7MRS - chains A and B; structure by X-ray diffraction, 2.93 A resolution.

# Chain A
Molecule: Contactin-4
Organism: Danio rerio
Reference sequence: Q08C52 (Q08C52_DANRE); residues 600-903 here = UniProt positions 600-903
Chain sequence (309 residues; numbered 595 to 903; the number before each row is that of its first residue):
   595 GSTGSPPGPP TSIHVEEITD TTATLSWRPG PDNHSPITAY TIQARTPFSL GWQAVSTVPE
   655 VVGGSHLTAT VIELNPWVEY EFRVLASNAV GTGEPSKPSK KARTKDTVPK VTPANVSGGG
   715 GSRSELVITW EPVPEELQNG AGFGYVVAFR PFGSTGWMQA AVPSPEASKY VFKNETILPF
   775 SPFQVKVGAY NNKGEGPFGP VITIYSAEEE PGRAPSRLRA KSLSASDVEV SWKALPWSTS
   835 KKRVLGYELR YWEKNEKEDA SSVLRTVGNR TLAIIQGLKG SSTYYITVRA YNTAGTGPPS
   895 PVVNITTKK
Unresolved in the structure: 595-597, 830-835, 902-903
Construct notes: expression tag (595-599)

# Chain B
Molecule: Amyloid-beta A4 protein
Organism: Danio rerio
Notes: fragment: E1 domain
Reference sequence: B0CM02 (B0CM02_DANRE); numbering as in UniProt (aligned over 20-200)
Chain sequence (188 residues; numbered 16 to 203; the number before each row is that of its first residue):
    16 GPGSIEVPSD DSVGLLAEPQ VAMFCGKLNM HINVQSGKWE PDPTGTKSCI STKEGILKYC
    76 QEVYPDLQIT NVVEANQPVS IQNWCKMGRR QCRSHTHIVV PYRCLVGEFV SDALLVPDKC
   136 KFLHQERMDM CESHLHWHTV AKESCGDRSM NLHDYGMLLP CGIDRFRGVE FVCCPMEEQK
   196 DLDSEAAA
Unresolved in the structure: 16-123, 177, 193-203
Construct notes: expression tag (16-19, 201-203)
Cystine bridges: Cys135-Cys189, Cys146-Cys176, Cys160-Cys188

# Interface between chain A and chain B
Pairs across the interface (30):
  Gly736(A) - Glu141(B)
  Val740(A) - His139(B)
  Phe743(A) - Ala128(B)  hydrophobic
  Thr749(A) - Asp133(B)
  Gly750(A) - Val131(B)
  Trp751(A) - Leu129(B)
  Trp751(A) - Leu130(B)
  Trp751(A) - Val131(B)  hydrogen bond (backbone-backbone)
  Met752(A) - Ala128(B)
  Met752(A) - Leu129(B)
  Met752(A) - Leu130(B)  hydrophobic
  Gln753(A) - Asp127(B)
  Gln753(A) - Ala128(B)
  Gln753(A) - Leu129(B)  hydrogen bond (backbone-backbone)
  Gln753(A) - Phe137(B)
  Ala754(A) - Asp127(B)
  Ala754(A) - Glu185(B)
  Ala755(A) - Ser126(B)  hydrogen bond (backbone-side chain)
  Ala755(A) - Phe137(B)
  Ala755(A) - Leu173(B)
  Ala755(A) - Glu185(B)  hydrogen bond (backbone-side chain)
  Pro757(A) - Glu141(B)
  Pro757(A) - Leu174(B)  hydrophobic
  Tyr764(A) - Val125(B)  hydrophobic
  Tyr764(A) - Ser126(B)  hydrogen bond (side chain-backbone)
  Tyr764(A) - Ala128(B)
  Phe766(A) - Ala128(B)  hydrophobic
  Tyr784(A) - His139(B)
  Tyr784(A) - Glu141(B)  hydrogen bond
  Glu789(A) - His139(B)  salt bridge
Also at the interface, not in a pair above, chain A (16 interface residues in all): Val765
Also at the interface, not in a pair above, chain B (15 interface residues in all): Pro132
The authors on this interface:
  - specific contacts: Trp751(A)-Leu129(B) (backbone contact), Met752(A)-Ala128(B), Tyr764(A)-Ser126(B) (hydrogen bond), Phe766(A)-Ala128(B), Tyr784(A)-Glu141(B) (hydrogen bond), Glu789(A)-His139(B) (hydrogen bond), Ala128(B)-Tyr764(A)
  - interface residues, chain A: Trp751(A)
  - interface residues, chain B: Leu129(B)

# In short
Chain A and chain B form an interface of 16 and 15 residues respectively, with 6 hydrogen bonds and 1 salt
bridge. Polar pairs include Glu789(A)-His139(B), Ala755(A)-Ser126(B) and Ala755(A)-Glu185(B). The authors
report a backbone contact between Trp751(A) and Leu129(B); contacts between Met752(A) and Ala128(B), Phe766(A)
and Ala128(B) and Ala128(B) and Tyr764(A); hydrogen bonds between Tyr764(A) and Ser126(B), Tyr784(A) and
Glu141(B) and Glu789(A) and His139(B). The paper reports interface residues Trp751(A) and Leu129(B).
Chain A is Contactin-4 and chain B is Amyloid-beta A4 protein, both from Danio rerio; the structure, Zebrafish
CNTN4 APPb complex, was determined by X-ray diffraction together with 7MRK and 7MRN from the same study.
